Entry 8VJR (electron microscopy, 2.63 A resolution); this record covers chains C and A of the 3 polymer chains in the assembly.

[Chain C (and A)]
Name: Capsid protein
Source organism: Tulane virus
Notes: chain A of this document is another copy of the same molecule, construct and numbering; everything in this record applies to it too
Reference sequence: B2Y6D0 (B2Y6D0_9CALI); residue numbers follow UniProt; this construct covers 1-534
Chain sequence (534 residues; row label = number of the first residue in the row):
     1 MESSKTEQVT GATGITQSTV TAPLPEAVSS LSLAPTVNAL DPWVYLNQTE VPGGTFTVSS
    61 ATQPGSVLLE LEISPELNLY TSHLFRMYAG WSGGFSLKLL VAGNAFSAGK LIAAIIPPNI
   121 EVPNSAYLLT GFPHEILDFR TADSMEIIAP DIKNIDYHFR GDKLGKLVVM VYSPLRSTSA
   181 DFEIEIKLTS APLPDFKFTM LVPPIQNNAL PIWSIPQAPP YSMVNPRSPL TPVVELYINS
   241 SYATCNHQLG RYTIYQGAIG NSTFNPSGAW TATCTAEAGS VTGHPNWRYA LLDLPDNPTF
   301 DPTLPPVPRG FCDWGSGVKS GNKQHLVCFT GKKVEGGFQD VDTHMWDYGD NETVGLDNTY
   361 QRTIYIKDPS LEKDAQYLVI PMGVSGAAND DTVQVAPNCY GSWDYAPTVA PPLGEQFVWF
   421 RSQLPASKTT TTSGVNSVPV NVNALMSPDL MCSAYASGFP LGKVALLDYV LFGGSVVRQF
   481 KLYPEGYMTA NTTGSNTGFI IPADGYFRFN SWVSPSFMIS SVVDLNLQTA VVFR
Disordered / not traced: 1, 528-534 (chain A: 1-19, 528-534)
Differences from the reference sequence: conflict Ser-3 (Asn in B2Y6D0), His-284 (Asn in B2Y6D0), Val-334 (Phe in B2Y6D0), Glu-335 (Ala in B2Y6D0), Thr-343 (Ala in B2Y6D0), Lys-367 (Ser in B2Y6D0), Met-451 (Ile in B2Y6D0), Cys-452 (Arg in B2Y6D0)

[Chain C / chain A interface]
Contacting residue pairs - 23 pairs, chain C then chain A:
  Leu-24(C) / Pro-35(A)  hydrophobic
  Pro-25(C) / Pro-35(A)
  Ala-27(C) / Leu-33(A)
  Ser-29(C) / Leu-33(A)
  Pro-117(C) / Met-200(A)  hydrophobic
  Pro-118(C) / Phe-159(A)
  Asn-119(C) / Phe-159(A)
  Asn-119(C) / Arg-160(A)
  Leu-128(C) / Pro-203(A)
  Leu-128(C) / Ile-205(A)  hydrophobic
  Gly-131(C) / Pro-203(A)
  Phe-132(C) / Val-202(A)  hydrophobic
  Phe-132(C) / Pro-203(A)  hydrophobic
  Ile-152(C) / Met-200(A)  hydrophobic
  Lys-153(C) / Leu-33(A)
  Asn-154(C) / Leu-33(A)
  Asn-154(C) / Ile-155(A)
  Asn-154(C) / His-158(A)
  Asn-154(C) / Phe-159(A)
  Ile-155(C) / Leu-33(A)
  Ile-155(C) / Ile-155(A)  hydrophobic
  Tyr-400(C) / Thr-299(A)
  Tyr-400(C) / Asp-301(A)  hydrogen bond
Also at the interface, not in a pair above, chain C (17 interface residues in all): Ile-120, Pro-123
Also at the interface, not in a pair above, chain A (19 interface residues in all): Ser-32, Ala-34, Thr-36, Ala-89, Asp-156, Leu-201, Gln-206

[Overview]
17 residues of chain C face 19 of chain A across their interface, with 1 hydrogen bond. Its one
hydrogen-bonded contact is Tyr-400(C)/Asp-301(A).
Chain C and chain A are both Capsid protein (Tulane virus); the structure, Cryo-EM structure of Tulane virus
9-6-17 variant capsid protein VP1 9-14-18, DTT-treated, was determined by electron microscopy (same
publication as 9CVE, 9CVF, 9CVG, 8VGR and 8VJS).
